Entry 9C3E (electron microscopy, 3.50 A resolution); this record covers chains B and H of the 9 polymer chains in the assembly.

[Chain B]
Molecule: TCRb (EGFP fusion)
Organism: Homo sapiens
Amino-acid sequence (557 residues; each row starts with the number of its first residue):
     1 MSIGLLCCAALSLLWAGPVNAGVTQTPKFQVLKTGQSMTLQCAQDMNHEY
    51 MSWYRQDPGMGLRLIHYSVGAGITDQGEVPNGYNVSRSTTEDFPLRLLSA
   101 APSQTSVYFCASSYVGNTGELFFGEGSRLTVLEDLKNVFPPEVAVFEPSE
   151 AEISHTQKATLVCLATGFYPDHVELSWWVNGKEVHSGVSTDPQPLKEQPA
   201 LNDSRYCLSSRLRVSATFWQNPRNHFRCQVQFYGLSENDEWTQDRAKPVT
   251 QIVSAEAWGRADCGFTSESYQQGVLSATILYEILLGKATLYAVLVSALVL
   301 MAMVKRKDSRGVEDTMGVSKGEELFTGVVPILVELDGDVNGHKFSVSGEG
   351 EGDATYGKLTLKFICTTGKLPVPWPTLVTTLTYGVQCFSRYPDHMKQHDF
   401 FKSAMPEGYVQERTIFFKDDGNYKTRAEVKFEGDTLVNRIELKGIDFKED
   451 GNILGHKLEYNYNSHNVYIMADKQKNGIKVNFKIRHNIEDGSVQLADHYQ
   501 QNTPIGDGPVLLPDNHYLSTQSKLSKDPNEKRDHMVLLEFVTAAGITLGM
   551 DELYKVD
Unresolved in the structure: 1-21, 303-557
Disulfide bonds: Cys42-Cys110, Cys163-Cys228
Covalent attachments: N-acetylglucosamine (NAG) linked to Asn84
From the paper describing this entry:
  - mutagenesis - T130C/H172C (approximately 50%): decreased signaling in response to HLA-antigen tetramers
  - mutagenesis - T130C/H172C: increased expression

[Chain H]
Molecule: Cancer/testis antigen 1, Beta-2-microglobulin, MHC class I antigen
Organism: Homo sapiens
UniProtKB: chimeric construct of P78358, P61769, H9BNV4: residues 1-9 from P78358 (CTG1B_HUMAN) positions 157-165 (UniProt number = residue number + 156); residues 121-218 from P61769 positions 21-118 (UniProt number = residue number - 100); residues 326-593 from H9BNV4 positions 1-268 (UniProt number = residue number - 325)
Amino-acid sequence (593 residues; each row starts with the number of its first residue; note: 108 numbers in that range are skipped by the numbering (no residue carries them; nothing is unmodelled there); a row labelled like 218A-218Z holds insertion residues (218A, then the next letters in order); X marks 218 residues of unknown identity (built as UNK)):
     1 SLLMWITQV
    11 XXXXXXXXXXXXXXXXXXXXXXXXXXXXXXXXXXXXXXXXXXXXXXXXXX
    61 XXXXXXXXXXXXXXXXXXXXXXXXXXXXXXXXXXXXXXXXXXXXXXXXXX
   111 XXXXXXXXXXIQRTPKIQVYSRHPAENGKSNFLNCYVSGFHPSDIEVDLL
   161 KNGERIEKVEHSDLSFSKDWSFYLLYYTEFTPTEKDEYACRVNHVTLSQP
   211 KIVKWDRD
218A-218Z XXXXXXXXXXXXXXXXXXXXXXXXXX
219A-219Z XXXXXXXXXXXXXXXXXXXXXXXXXX
220A-220Z XXXXXXXXXXXXXXXXXXXXXXXXXX
221A-221Z XXXXXXXXXXXXXXXXXXXXXXXXXX
222A-222D XXXX
   326 SHSMRYFFTSVSRPGRGEPRFIAVGYVDDTQFVRFDSDAASQRMEPRAPW
   376 IEQEGPEYWDGETRKVKAHSQTHRVDLGTLRGYYNQSEAGSHTVQRMYGC
   426 DVGSDWRFLRGYHQYAYDGKDYIALKEDLRSWTAADMAAQTTKHKWEAAH
   476 VAEQLRAYLEGTCVEWLRRYLENGKETLQRTDAPKTHMTHHAVSDHEATL
   526 RCWALSFYPAEITLTWQRDGEDQTQDTELVETRPAGDGTFQKWAAVVVPS
   576 GQEQRYTCHVQHEGLPKP
Unresolved in the structure: 11-120, 135-142, 188-194, 218A-218Z, 219A-219Z, 220A-220Z, 221A-221Z, 222A-222D, 450-468, 517-524, 543-551
Differences from the reference sequence: engineered mutation Val9 (Cys165 in P78358); linker (11-120, 218A-218Z, 219A-219Z, 220A-220Z, 221A-221Z, 222A-222D)
Curated features (UniProtKB/Swiss-Prot):
  - modified residue: Gln122 (Pyrrolidone carboxylic acid)
  - glycosylation: Ile121 (N-linked (Glc) (glycation) isoleucine), Lys139 (N-linked (Glc) (glycation) lysine), Lys161 (N-linked (Glc) (glycation) lysine), Lys168 (N-linked (Glc) (glycation) lysine), Lys178 (N-linked (Glc) (glycation) lysine), Lys211 (N-linked (Glc) (glycation) lysine), Lys214 (N-linked (Glc) (glycation) lysine)
Disulfide bonds: Cys145-Cys200, Cys425-Cys488, Cys527-Cys583

[How chain B and chain H interact]
Contacting residue pairs - 15 pairs, chain B then chain H:
  Asn47(B) - Gln8(H)
  Glu49(B) - Gln8(H)
  Glu49(B) - Ala393(H)
  Glu49(B) - Gln396(H)
  Glu49(B) - Thr397(H)  hydrogen bond
  Gly70(B) - Gln396(H)
  Ala71(B) - Arg399(H)
  Ile73(B) - Lys392(H)
  Tyr114(B) - Gln8(H)
  Val115(B) - Ile6(H)
  Gly116(B) - Trp5(H)
  Gly116(B) - Ile6(H)
  Gly116(B) - Thr7(H)
  Asn117(B) - Lys470(H)
  Asn117(B) - Ala474(H)
Other interface residues (no listed pair), chain B (12 interface residues in all): Tyr67, Val69, Thr118
Other interface residues (no listed pair), chain H (14 interface residues in all): Met4, Arg389, Val400

[Overview]
12 residues of chain B and 14 residues of chain H are in contact, with 1 hydrogen bond. Its one
hydrogen-bonded contact is Glu49(B)-Thr397(H). From the paper: T130C/H172C of chain B reduce signaling in
response to HLA-antigen tetramers; T130C/H172C of chain B increase expression.
Chain B is TCRb (EGFP fusion) and chain H is Cancer/testis antigen 1, Beta-2-microglobulin, MHC class I
antigen, both from Homo sapiens; the structure, TCR - CD3 complex bound to HLA, was determined by electron
microscopy together with 9BBC from the same study.
